PDB entry 9EV3 | X-ray diffraction, 1.22 A resolution | chain A

Chain A:
Protein: Thiamine pyrophosphate-requiring enzymes [acetolactate synthase, pyruvate dehydrogenase (Cytochrome), glyoxylate carboligase, phosphonopyruvate decarboxylase]
Organism: Corynebacterium glutamicum ATCC 13032
Notes: EC 1.2.5.1
UniProt: Q8NMG5 (Q8NMG5_CORGL); residue numbers follow UniProt; this construct covers 1-178, 180-579
Sequence (579 residues; row label = number of the first residue in the row; note: 1 number in that range is skipped by the numbering (no residue carries it; nothing is unmodelled there)):
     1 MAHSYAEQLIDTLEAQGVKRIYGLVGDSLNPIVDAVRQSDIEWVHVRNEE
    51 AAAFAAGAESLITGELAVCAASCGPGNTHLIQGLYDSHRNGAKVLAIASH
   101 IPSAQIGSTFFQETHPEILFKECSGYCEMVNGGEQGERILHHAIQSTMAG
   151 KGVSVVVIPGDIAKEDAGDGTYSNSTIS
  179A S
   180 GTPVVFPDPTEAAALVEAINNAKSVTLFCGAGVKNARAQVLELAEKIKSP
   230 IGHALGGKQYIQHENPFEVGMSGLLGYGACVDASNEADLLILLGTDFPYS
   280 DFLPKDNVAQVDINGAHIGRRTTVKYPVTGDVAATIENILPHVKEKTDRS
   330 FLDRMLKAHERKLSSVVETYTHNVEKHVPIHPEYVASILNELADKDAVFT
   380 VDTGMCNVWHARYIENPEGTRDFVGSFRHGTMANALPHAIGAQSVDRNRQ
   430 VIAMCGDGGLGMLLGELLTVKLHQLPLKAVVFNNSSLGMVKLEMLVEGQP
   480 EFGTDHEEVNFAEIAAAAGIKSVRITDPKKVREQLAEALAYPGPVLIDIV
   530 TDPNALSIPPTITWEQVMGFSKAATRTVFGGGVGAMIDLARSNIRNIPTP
Unresolved in the structure: 1, 579
Ion coordination: Mg2+: Asp436, Asn463, Ser465 (together with thiamine diphosphate)
Small-molecule neighbours:
  - FAD (flavin-adenine dinucleotide): Phe111, Gly209, Ala210, Gly211, Ala233, Leu234, Gly235, Gly236, Met250, Ser251, Gly252, Leu253, Leu254, Gly255, Gly273, Thr274, Asp275, Phe276, Pro277, Tyr278, Val290, Asp291, Ile292, Asn293, His296, Gly309, Asp310, Val311, Thr382, Gly383, Asn386, Ser405, Phe406, Arg407, Gly409, Met468
  - thiamine diphosphate (TPP): Leu24, Val25, Gly26, Asp27, Glu49, Ser72, Pro75, Gly76, His79, Gln82, Gln112, Asp381, Thr382, Gly383, Met384, Cys385, Gly409, Thr410, Met411, Gly435, Asp436, Gly437, Gly438, Met441, Asn463, Ser465, Leu466, Gly467, Met468, Val469

Summary:
Chain A binds flavin-adenine dinucleotide and thiamine diphosphate. Asp436, Asn463 and Ser465 form the Mg2+
site.
Chain A is Thiamine pyrophosphate-requiring enzymes [acetolactate synthase, pyruvate dehydrogenase
(Cytochrome), glyoxylate carboligase, phosphonopyruvate decarboxylase] (Corynebacterium glutamicum ATCC
13032); the structure, Corynebacterium glutamicum pyruvate:quinone oxidoreductase (PQO) purified from bacteria
grown in acetate minimal medium, was determined by X-ray diffraction (same publication as 9EV4, 9EV5 and
9EV6).
